Entry 3SYL (X-ray diffraction, 3.00 A resolution); this record covers chains A and B.

== Chain A (and B) ==
Name: Protein CbbX
From: Rhodobacter sphaeroides
Notes: chain B of this document is another copy of the same molecule, construct and numbering; everything in this record applies to it too
UniProt: P95648 (CBBX_RHOSH); numbering as in UniProt (aligned over 1-309)
Chain sequence (309 residues; numbered 1 to 309; the number before each row is that of its first residue):
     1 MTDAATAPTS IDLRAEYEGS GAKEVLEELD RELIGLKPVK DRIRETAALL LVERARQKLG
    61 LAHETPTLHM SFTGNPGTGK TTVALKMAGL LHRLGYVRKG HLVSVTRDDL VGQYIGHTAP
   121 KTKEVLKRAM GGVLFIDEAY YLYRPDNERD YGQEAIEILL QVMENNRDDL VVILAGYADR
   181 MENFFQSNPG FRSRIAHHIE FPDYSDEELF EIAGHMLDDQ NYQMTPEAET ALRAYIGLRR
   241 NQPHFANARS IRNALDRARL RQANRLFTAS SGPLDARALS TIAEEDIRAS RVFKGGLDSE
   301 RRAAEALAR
Not modelled in the structure: 147-149, 270-272, 297-309 (chain B: 1-7, 62-64, 297-309)
Sequence notes: engineered mutation I282 (Met in P95648)
Swiss-Prot annotation at these positions:
  - binding site (ATP): G74 to T81
  - mutagenesis: A48 (A48N: Reduces ATPase and activase activities 8-fold), K80 (K80A: Abolishes ATPase and activase activities), Y114 (Y114A: Increases ATPase activity and abolishes activase activity), K123 (K123A: Increases ATPase activity and reduces activase activity 5-fold), E138 (E138Q: Abolishes ATPase and activase activities), R194 (R194A: Abolishes ATPase and activase activities), H198 (H198F: Reduces ATPase and activase activities 10-fold), R239 (R239A: Abolishes ATPase and activase activities), S250 (S250D: Abolishes ATPase and activase activities), N253 (N253D: Abolishes ATPase and activase activities), R257 (R257A: Abolishes ATPase and activase activities), R261 (R261A: Abolishes ATPase and activase activities)

== Interface between chain A and chain B ==
Contacting residue pairs (47; chain A residue first):
  S104(A) with Y143(B), hydrogen bond (backbone-side chain); Q186(B); S187(B), hydrogen bond (backbone-side chain)
  V105(A) with S187(B), hydrogen bond (backbone-side chain)
  T106(A) with N183(B), hydrogen bond
  D108(A) with N183(B), hydrogen bond
  D109(A) with Y143(B); P145(B)
  K121(A) with D146(B)
  E124(A) with P145(B); D146(B); N147(B); E148(B)
  V125(A) with P145(B)
  D137(A) with Q186(B), hydrogen bond
  Q220(A) with R56(B), hydrogen bond (backbone-side chain)
  N221(A) with R56(B), hydrogen bond (backbone-side chain)
  Y222(A) with R56(B)
  R249(A) with R192(B)
  D256(A) with A196(B)
  R259(A) with L49(B)
  L260(A) with E45(B); T46(B); L49(B), hydrophobic
  A263(A) with L49(B), hydrophobic; V52(B)
  N264(A) with E45(B), hydrogen bond (side chain-backbone); A48(B)
  L266(A) with R14(B)
  F267(A) with L13(B), hydrophobic; R14(B), hydrogen bond (backbone-side chain); Y17(B), hydrophobic; A48(B), hydrophobic; L51(B), hydrophobic
  A269(A) with R14(B)
  P273(A) with S10(B); I11(B)
  L274(A) with S10(B); I11(B), hydrogen bond (backbone-backbone)
  D275(A) with T9(B); S10(B)
  A276(A) with L61(B), hydrophobic
  L279(A) with V52(B), hydrophobic; R56(B); L59(B), hydrophobic
  S280(A) with R56(B), hydrogen bond; L61(B)
Interface residues without a listed pair, chain A (28 interface residues in all): E138
Interface residues without a listed pair, chain B (29 interface residues in all): D12, R44, A55, R180

== Overview ==
The interface between chain A and chain B involves 28 residues on one side and 29 on the other; the contacts
include 12 hydrogen bonds. Polar pairs include S104(A)-Y143(B), S104(A)-S187(B) and V105(A)-S187(B). UniProt
lists 8 ATP-binding residues and 12 mutagenesis sites on chain A.
Chain A and chain B are both Protein CbbX (Rhodobacter sphaeroides); the structure, Crystal structure of the
AAA+ protein CbbX, native structure, was determined by X-ray diffraction, deposited together with 3SYK and
3ZUH.
